PDB entry 7Y83 | electron microscopy, 2.93 A resolution | chains A and C of the 4 polymer chains in the assembly

# Chain A
Molecule: RAMP superfamily protein
From: Candidatus Scalindua brodae
UniProt: A0A0B0EGF3 (A0A0B0EGF3_9BACT); residues 6-1722 here correspond to UniProt positions 1-1717 (UniProt number = residue number - 5)
Amino-acid sequence (1728 residues; numbered -5 to 1722; the number before each row is that of its first residue; numbers below 1 keep their minus sign (Met-5 is residue -5)):
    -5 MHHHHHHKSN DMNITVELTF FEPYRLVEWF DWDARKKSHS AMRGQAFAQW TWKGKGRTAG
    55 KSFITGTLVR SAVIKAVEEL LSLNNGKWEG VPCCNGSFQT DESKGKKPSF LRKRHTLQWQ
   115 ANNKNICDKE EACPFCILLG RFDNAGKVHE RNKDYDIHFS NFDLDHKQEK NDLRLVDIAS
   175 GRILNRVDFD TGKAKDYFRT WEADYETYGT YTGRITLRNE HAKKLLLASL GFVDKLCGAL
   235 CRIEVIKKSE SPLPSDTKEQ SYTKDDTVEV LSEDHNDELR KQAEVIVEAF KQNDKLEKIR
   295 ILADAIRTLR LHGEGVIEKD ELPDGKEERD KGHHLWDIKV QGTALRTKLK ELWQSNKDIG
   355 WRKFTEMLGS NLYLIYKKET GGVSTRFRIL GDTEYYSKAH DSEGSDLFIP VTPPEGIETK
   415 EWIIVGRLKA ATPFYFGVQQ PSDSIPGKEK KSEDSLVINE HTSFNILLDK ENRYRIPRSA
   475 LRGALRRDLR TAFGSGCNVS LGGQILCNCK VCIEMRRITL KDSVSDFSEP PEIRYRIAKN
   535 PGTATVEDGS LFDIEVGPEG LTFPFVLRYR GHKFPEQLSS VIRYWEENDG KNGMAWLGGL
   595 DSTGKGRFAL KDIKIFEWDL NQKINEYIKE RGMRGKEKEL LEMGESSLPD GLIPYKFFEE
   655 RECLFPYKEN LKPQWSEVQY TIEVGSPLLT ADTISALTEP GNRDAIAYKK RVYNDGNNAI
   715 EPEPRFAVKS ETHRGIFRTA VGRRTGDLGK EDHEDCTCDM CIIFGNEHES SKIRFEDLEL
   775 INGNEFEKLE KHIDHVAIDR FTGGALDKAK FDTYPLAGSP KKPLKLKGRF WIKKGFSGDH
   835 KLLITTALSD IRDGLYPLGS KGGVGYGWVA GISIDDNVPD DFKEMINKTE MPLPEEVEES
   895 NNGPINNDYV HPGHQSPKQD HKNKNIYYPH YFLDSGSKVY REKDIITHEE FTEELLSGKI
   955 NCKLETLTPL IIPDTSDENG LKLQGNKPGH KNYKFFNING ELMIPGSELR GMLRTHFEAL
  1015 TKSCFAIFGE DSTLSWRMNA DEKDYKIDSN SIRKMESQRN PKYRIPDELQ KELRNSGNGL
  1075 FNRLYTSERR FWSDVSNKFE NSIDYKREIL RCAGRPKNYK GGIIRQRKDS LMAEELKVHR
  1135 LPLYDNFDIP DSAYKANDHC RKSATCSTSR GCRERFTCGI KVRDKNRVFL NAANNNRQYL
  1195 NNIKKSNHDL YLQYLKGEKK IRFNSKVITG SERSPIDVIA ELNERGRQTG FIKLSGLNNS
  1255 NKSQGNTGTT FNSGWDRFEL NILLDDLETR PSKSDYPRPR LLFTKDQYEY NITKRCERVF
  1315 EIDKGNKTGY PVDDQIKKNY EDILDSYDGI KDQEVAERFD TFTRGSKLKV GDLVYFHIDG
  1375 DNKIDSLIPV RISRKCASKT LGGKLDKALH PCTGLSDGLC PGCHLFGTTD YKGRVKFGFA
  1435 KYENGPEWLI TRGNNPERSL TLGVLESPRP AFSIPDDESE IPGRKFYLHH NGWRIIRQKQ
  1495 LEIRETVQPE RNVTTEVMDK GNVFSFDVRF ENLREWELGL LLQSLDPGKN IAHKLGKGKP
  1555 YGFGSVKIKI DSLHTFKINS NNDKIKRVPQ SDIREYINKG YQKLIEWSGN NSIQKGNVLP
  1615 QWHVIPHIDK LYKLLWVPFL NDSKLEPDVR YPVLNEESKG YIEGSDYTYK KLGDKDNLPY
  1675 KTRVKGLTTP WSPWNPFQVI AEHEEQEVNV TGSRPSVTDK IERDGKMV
Disordered / not traced: -5 to 5, 161-165, 241-267, 321-325, 392-398, 443-448, 869-898, 1030-1390, 1572-1578, 1604-1613, 1634-1638, 1690-1722
Construct notes: initiating methionine (-5); expression tag (-4 to 5)
Ion coordination: Zn2+ site 1: Cys88, Cys121, Cys127, Cys130; Mg2+: Gly134, Asp137, Ala139 (shared with 1 residue of chain B); Zn2+ site 2: Cys491, Cys501, Cys503, Cys506; Zn2+ site 3: His747, Cys750, Cys752, Cys755; Zn2+ site 4: Cys1018, Cys1406, Cys1414, Cys1417
From the paper describing this entry:
  - binding site for non-self RNA (chain C): Lys187, Arg382
  - mutagenesis - D298A, D547A, D698A: abolished catalytic activity
  - catalytic residues: Asp298, Lys320, Lys371, Asp547, Asp698 (proposed by the authors, not directly observed)

# Chain C
Molecule: non-self RNA
Sequence (56 nucleotides; row label = number of the first residue in the row; numbers below 1 keep their minus sign (C-20 is residue -20)):
   -20 CUCUAGUAAC AGCCGUGGAG UCCGGGGCAG AAAAUUGGCA UGGCACUGUA AUUCAG
Disordered / not traced: -20 to -1, 23-35

# Chain A / chain C interface
Contacting residue pairs - 61 pairs, chain A then chain C:
  Lys187(A) - C18(C)  hydrogen bond to the base
  Glu291(A) - A12(C)  phosphate contact
  Lys292(A) - A11(C)  salt bridge to the phosphate
  Arg294(A) - U14(C)  hydrogen bond to the sugar
  Arg294(A) - U15(C)  salt bridge to the phosphate
  Ile295(A) - U14(C)  base contact
  Asp298(A) - U14(C)  base contact
  Lys320(A) - A8(C)  base contact
  His328(A) - G9(C)  sugar contact
  Tyr367(A) - U15(C)  hydrogen bond to the phosphate
  Lys371(A) - U15(C)  salt bridge to the phosphate
  Ser378(A) - U15(C)  phosphate contact
  Ser378(A) - G16(C)  hydrogen bond to the phosphate
  Arg382(A) - C18(C)  base contact
  Asn453(A) - G16(C)  hydrogen bond to the phosphate
  Ser457(A) - U15(C)  base contact
  Phe458(A) - U15(C)  base contact
  Val540(A) - A12(C)  base contact
  Val540(A) - A13(C)  base contact
  Glu541(A) - A13(C)  hydrogen bond to the sugar
  Asp542(A) - A13(C)  sugar contact
  Gly543(A) - A13(C)  hydrogen bond to the sugar
  Gly543(A) - U14(C)  phosphate contact
  Gly543(A) - U15(C)  hydrogen bond to the sugar
  Ser544(A) - A13(C)  sugar contact
  Ser544(A) - U15(C)  base contact
  Leu545(A) - A13(C)  base contact
  Leu545(A) - U14(C)  sugar contact
  Leu545(A) - U15(C)  sugar contact
  Phe546(A) - U15(C)  base contact
  Asn696(A) - G9(C)  phosphate contact
  Asp698(A) - G9(C)  base contact
  Glu748(A) - A19(C)  sugar contact
  Asp749(A) - A19(C)  hydrogen bond to the base
  Asp749(A) - G21(C)  base contact
  Glu761(A) - G17(C)  base contact
  Glu761(A) - C18(C)  hydrogen bond to the sugar
  His762(A) - C18(C)  hydrogen bond to the phosphate
  His762(A) - A19(C)  stacking on the base
  Ala799(A) - G6(C)  base contact
  Asp801(A) - C7(C)  sugar contact
  Lys802(A) - C7(C)  hydrogen bond to the sugar
  Lys802(A) - A8(C)  phosphate contact
  Lys802(A) - G9(C)  hydrogen bond to the sugar
  Lys802(A) - A10(C)  sugar contact
  Ala803(A) - G9(C)  hydrogen bond to the base
  Lys804(A) - C7(C)  base contact
  Lys804(A) - A8(C)  sugar contact
  Lys804(A) - G9(C)  sugar contact
  Phe805(A) - G9(C)  base contact
  Thr1423(A) - A11(C)  base contact
  Val1458(A) - G4(C)  base contact
  Leu1459(A) - G5(C)  hydrogen bond to the base
  Glu1460(A) - G5(C)  base contact
  Ser1461(A) - G5(C)  hydrogen bond to the base
  Ser1461(A) - G6(C)  base contact
  Arg1463(A) - G4(C)  base contact
  Arg1505(A) - G4(C)  hydrogen bond to the base
  Arg1505(A) - G5(C)  salt bridge to the phosphate
  Leu1648(A) - G3(C)  base contact
  Asn1649(A) - C2(C)  base contact
Also at the interface, not in a pair above, chain A (50 interface residues in all): Thr185, Lys289, Glu454, His455, Cys750, Leu800, Lys985

# In short
Chain A and chain C form an interface of 50 and 19 residues respectively, with 17 hydrogen bonds, 4 salt
bridges and 1 aromatic stacking contact. Among the polar pairs are Lys187(A)-C18(C), Asp749(A)-A19(C) and
Ala803(A)-G9(C). From the paper: catalytic residues Asp298(A), Lys320(A) and Lys371(A) among others; D298A,
D547A and D698A of chain A abolish catalytic activity.
Chain A is RAMP superfamily protein (Candidatus Scalindua brodae) and chain C is non-self RNA; the structure,
CryoEM structure of type III-E CRISPR Craspase gRAMP-crRNA in complex with TPR-CHAT protease bound to non-self
..., was determined by electron microscopy, deposited together with 7Y80, 7Y81, 7Y82, 7Y84 and 7Y85.
